Entry 6IFN (X-ray diffraction, 2.90 A resolution); this record covers chains A and C of the 9 polymer chains in the assembly.

# Chain A
Protein: Type III-A CRISPR-associated protein Csm1
Organism: Streptococcus thermophilus ND03
UniProt: A0A2U2M0F3 (A0A2U2M0F3_STRTR); residues 1-758 here = UniProt positions 1-758
Sequence (758 residues; row label = number of the first residue in the row):
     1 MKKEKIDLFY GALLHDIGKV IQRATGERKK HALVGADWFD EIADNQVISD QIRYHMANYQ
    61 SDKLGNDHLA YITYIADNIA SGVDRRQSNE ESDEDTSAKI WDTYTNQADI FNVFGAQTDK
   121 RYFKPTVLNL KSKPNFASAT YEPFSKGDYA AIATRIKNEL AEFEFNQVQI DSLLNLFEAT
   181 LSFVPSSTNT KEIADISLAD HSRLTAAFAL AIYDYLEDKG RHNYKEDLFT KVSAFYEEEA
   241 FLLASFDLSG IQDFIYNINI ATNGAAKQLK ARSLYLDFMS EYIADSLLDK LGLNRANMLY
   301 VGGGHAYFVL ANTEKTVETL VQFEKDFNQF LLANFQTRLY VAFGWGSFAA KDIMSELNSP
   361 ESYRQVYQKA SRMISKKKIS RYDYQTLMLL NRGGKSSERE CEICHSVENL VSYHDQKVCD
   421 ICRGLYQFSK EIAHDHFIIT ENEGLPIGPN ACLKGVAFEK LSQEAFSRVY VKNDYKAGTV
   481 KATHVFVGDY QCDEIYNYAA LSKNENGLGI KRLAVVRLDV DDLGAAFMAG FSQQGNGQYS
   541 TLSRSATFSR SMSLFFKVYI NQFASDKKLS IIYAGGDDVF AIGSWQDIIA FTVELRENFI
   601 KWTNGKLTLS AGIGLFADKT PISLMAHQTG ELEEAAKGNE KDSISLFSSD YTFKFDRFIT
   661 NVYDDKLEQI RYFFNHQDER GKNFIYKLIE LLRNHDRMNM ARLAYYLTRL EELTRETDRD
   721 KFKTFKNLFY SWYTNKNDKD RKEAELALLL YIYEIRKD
Disordered / not traced: 58-61, 86-102, 355-357, 758
Bound ions: Mn2+: Asp16, His31, His55; Zn2+: Cys401, Cys404, Cys419, Cys422
From the paper describing this entry:
  - binding site for the 40-nt RNA strand: Glu400
  - mutagenesis - K267A, E400A, H405A, Y686A: decreased catalytic activity
  - conformationally variable residues (order/disorder transition): Asn257 to Ala265, Gly393 to Lys417
  - mutagenesis - K267A: decreased catalytic activity on cOA synthesis
  - mutagenesis - H414A, Q416A: decreased catalytic activity (DNase activity)
  - mutagenesis - D519N, D577N: abolished catalytic activity on cOA synthesis

# Chain C
Protein: Type III-A CRISPR-associated protein Csm2
Organism: Streptococcus thermophilus ND03
UniProt: A0A2U2M049 (A0A2U2M049_STRTR); residue numbers follow UniProt; this construct covers 1-126
Sequence (126 residues; numbered 1 to 126; the number before each row is that of its first residue):
     1 MTILTDENYV DIAEKAILKL ERNTRNRKNP DAFFLTTSKL RNLLSLTSTL FDESKVKEYD
    61 ALLDRIAYLR VQFVYQAGRE IAVKDLIEKA QILEALKEIK DRETLQRFCR YMEALVAYFK
   121 FYGGKD
Disordered / not traced: 1, 126
From the paper describing this entry:
  - mutagenesis - K39A, R41A: decreased catalytic activity

# Chain A / chain C interface
Pairs across the interface - 20 pairs, chain A then chain C:
  Arg697(A) - Val10(C)
  Arg697(A) - Asp11(C)  salt bridge
  Arg697(A) - Glu14(C)  salt bridge
  Arg697(A) - Tyr118(C)  hydrogen bond
  Met698(A) - Tyr9(C)
  Met698(A) - Val10(C)  hydrophobic
  Met698(A) - Arg110(C)
  Met698(A) - Glu113(C)
  Ala701(A) - Ala117(C)
  Ala701(A) - Tyr118(C)  hydrophobic
  Arg702(A) - Glu113(C)  salt bridge
  Ala704(A) - Phe121(C)  hydrophobic
  Tyr705(A) - Ala117(C)  hydrophobic
  Thr708(A) - Lys120(C)
  Thr708(A) - Phe121(C)
  Glu712(A) - Lys120(C)  salt bridge
  Lys726(A) - Phe121(C)
  Tyr730(A) - Glu14(C)
  Tyr730(A) - Tyr118(C)  hydrogen bond
  Tyr730(A) - Phe121(C)  hydrophobic
Interface residues without a listed pair, chain A (12 interface residues in all): Met700, Asn727
Interface residues without a listed pair, chain C (11 interface residues in all): Ala114

# Summary
Chain A and chain C form an interface of 12 and 11 residues respectively; the contacts include 2 hydrogen
bonds and 4 salt bridges. Polar pairs include Arg697(A)-Asp11(C), Arg697(A)-Glu14(C) and Arg702(A)-Glu113(C).
From the paper: a binding site for the 40-nt RNA strand at Glu400(A); K267A, E400A and H405A of chain A, among
others, reduce catalytic activity; 10 substitutions were tested in all.
Chain A is Type III-A CRISPR-associated protein Csm1 and chain C is Type III-A CRISPR-associated protein Csm2,
both from Streptococcus thermophilus ND03; the structure, Crystal structure of Type III-A CRISPR Csm complex,
was determined by X-ray diffraction, deposited together with 6IFK, 6IFL, 6IFR, 6IFU, 6IFY, 6IFZ and 6IG0.
